8ABJ - chains C and N of the 20 polymer chains in the assembly; structure by electron microscopy, 3.70 A resolution.

# Chain C (and N)
Protein: Cytochrome b
From: Yarrowia lipolytica
Notes: chain N of this document is another copy of the same molecule, construct and numbering; everything in this record applies to it too
Reference sequence: Q9B6D0 (CYB_YARLI); numbering as in UniProt (aligned over 1-385)
Sequence (385 residues; numbered 1 to 385; the number before each row is that of its first residue):
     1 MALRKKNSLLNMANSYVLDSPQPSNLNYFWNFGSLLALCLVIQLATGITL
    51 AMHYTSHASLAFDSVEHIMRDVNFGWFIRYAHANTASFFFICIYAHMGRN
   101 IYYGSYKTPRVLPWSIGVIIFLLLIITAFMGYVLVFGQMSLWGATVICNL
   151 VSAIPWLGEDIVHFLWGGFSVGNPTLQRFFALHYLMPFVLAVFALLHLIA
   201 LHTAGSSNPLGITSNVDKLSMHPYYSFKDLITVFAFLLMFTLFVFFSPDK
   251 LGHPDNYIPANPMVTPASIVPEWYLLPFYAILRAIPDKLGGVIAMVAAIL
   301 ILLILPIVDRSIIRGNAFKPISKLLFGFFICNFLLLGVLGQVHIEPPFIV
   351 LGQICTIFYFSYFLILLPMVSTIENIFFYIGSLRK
Disordered / not traced: 384-385
Metal / ion sites: heme Fe site 1: H82, H183; heme Fe site 2: H96, H197
Residues lining bound ligands:
  - AWB ([(2R,3S,6S,7R,8R)-3-[(3-formamido-2-oxidanyl-phenyl)carbonylamino]-8-hexyl-2,6-dimethyl-4,9-bis(oxidanylidene)-1,5-dioxonan-7-yl] 3-methylbutanoate): A13, Y16, V17, Q22, L26, W30, N31, S34, A37, L40, A191, A194, L195, L198, S206, M221, Y225, K228, D229
  - heme (HEM), molecule 1: W30, G33, S34, L36, A37, L40, F89, I93, H96, M97, R99, N100, S105, R110, P113, W114, G117, V118, I120, F121, L190, A194, H197, L198, L201, S206, S207
  - heme (HEM), molecule 2: L40, Q43, L44, G47, I48, L50, A51, Y54, V65, R79, H82, A83, A86, F89, L124, T127, A128, G131, Y132, L134, V135, F180, H183, Y184, P187, L190, Y274
  - 1,2-diacyl-sn-glycero-3-phosphocholine (PC1): N27, F29, Y94, A95, M97, G98, R99, Y102, Y103, P209, L210, A317, K323, F326, G327, I330, C331, F333
  - phosphatidylethanolamine (PTY), molecule 1: S34, A37, L38, V41, H222, P223, S226, F227, D229, L230, V233, F234
  - phosphatidylethanolamine (PTY), molecule 2: F74, F77, F234, L237, F240, F245
UniProt features mapped onto this chain:
  - binding site (heme b): H82, H96, H183, H197
  - binding site (a ubiquinone): H202

# How chain C and chain N interact
Residue-residue contacts (49; chain C residue first):
  N7(C) - L112(N)
  S8(C) - I199(N)
  S8(C) - A200(N)
  S8(C) - T203(N)
  L9(C) - I116(N)  hydrophobic
  L9(C) - L196(N)  hydrophobic
  L9(C) - I199(N)  hydrophobic
  I48(C) - L185(N)  hydrophobic
  A51(C) - Q177(N)
  A51(C) - A181(N)  hydrophobic
  M52(C) - Q177(N)
  M52(C) - R178(N)
  M52(C) - A181(N)  hydrophobic
  M52(C) - L182(N)  hydrophobic
  H53(C) - Q177(N)
  Y54(C) - S56(N)  hydrogen bond (backbone-side chain)
  Y54(C) - Q177(N)  hydrogen bond (backbone-side chain)
  T55(C) - T55(N)
  T55(C) - H57(N)
  T55(C) - Q177(N)  hydrogen bond
  S56(C) - Y54(N)  hydrogen bond (side chain-backbone)
  H57(C) - T55(N)
  H57(C) - L60(N)
  L60(C) - H57(N)
  L60(C) - L60(N)  hydrophobic
  L112(C) - N7(N)
  I116(C) - L9(N)  hydrophobic
  Q177(C) - A51(N)
  Q177(C) - M52(N)
  Q177(C) - H53(N)
  Q177(C) - Y54(N)  hydrogen bond (side chain-backbone)
  Q177(C) - T55(N)  hydrogen bond
  R178(C) - M52(N)
  F180(C) - F180(N)  hydrophobic
  A181(C) - I48(N)
  A181(C) - A51(N)  hydrophobic
  A181(C) - M52(N)  hydrophobic
  A181(C) - Y184(N)  hydrogen bond (backbone-side chain)
  L182(C) - M52(N)  hydrophobic
  Y184(C) - A181(N)  hydrogen bond (side chain-backbone)
  Y184(C) - Y184(N)  hydrophobic
  Y184(C) - L185(N)
  L185(C) - I48(N)  hydrophobic
  L185(C) - Y184(N)
  L185(C) - F188(N)  hydrophobic
  F188(C) - L185(N)  hydrophobic
  I199(C) - S8(N)
  I199(C) - L9(N)  hydrophobic
  T203(C) - S8(N)
Interface residues without a listed pair, chain C (28 interface residues in all): M12, P174, L196, A200
Interface residues without a listed pair, chain N (27 interface residues in all): M12

# Overview
28 residues of chain C face 27 of chain N across their interface; the contacts include 8 hydrogen bonds. Polar
contacts include Y54(C)-S56(N), Y54(C)-Q177(N) and T55(C)-Q177(N). Bound to chain C: heme,
1,2-diacyl-sn-glycero-3-phosphocholine, phosphatidylethanolamine and compound AWB.
Chain C and chain N are both Cytochrome b (Yarrowia lipolytica); the structure, Complex III2 from Yarrowia
lipolytica, antimycin A bound, c-position, was determined by electron microscopy, deposited together with
8AB6, 8AB7, 8AB8, 8AB9, 8ABA, 8ABB and 11 further entries.
